Entry 5KVG (X-ray diffraction, 1.40 A resolution); this record covers chains L and H of the 3 polymer chains in the assembly.

# Chain L
Protein: ZV-67 Antibody Fab Light Chain
Source organism: Mus musculus
Notes: antibody fragment or engineered binder
Chain sequence (214 residues; each row starts with the number of its first residue):
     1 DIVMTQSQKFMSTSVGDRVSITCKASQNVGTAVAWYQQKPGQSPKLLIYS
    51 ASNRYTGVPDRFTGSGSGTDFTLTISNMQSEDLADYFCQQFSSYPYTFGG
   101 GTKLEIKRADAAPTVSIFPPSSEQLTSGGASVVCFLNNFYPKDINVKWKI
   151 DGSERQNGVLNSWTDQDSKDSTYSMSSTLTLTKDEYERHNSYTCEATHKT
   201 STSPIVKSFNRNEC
Disulfides: Cys23-Cys88, Cys134-Cys194

# Chain H
Protein: ZV-67 Antibody Fab Heavy Chain
Source organism: Mus musculus
Notes: antibody fragment or engineered binder
Chain sequence (219 residues; numbered 1 to 231 plus 4 insertion-coded residues; 16 numbers in that range are skipped by the numbering (no residue carries them; nothing is unmodelled there); the number before each row is that of its first residue; a row labelled like 82A-82C holds insertion residues (82A, then the next letters in order)):
     1 EAQLQQSGTGLARPGASVKLSCKASGYTFTSYGISWVTQRAGQGLEWIGV
    51 IY
   52A P
    53 RSGNTYYNEKFRGKATLTADKSSSSAYMEL
82A-82C RGL
    83 TAEDSAVYFCARENYGS
   101 VYWGQGTTLTVSSAKTTAPSVYPLAPVCGGTT
   135 GSSVTLGCLVKGYFPEPVTL
   156 TW
   162 NSGSLSSG
   171 VHTFPALLQS
   183 GLYTLSSSVTVTSN
   198 TWP
   202 SQTIT
   208 CNVAHPASSTKVDKKI
   226 EPRVPI
Disulfides: Cys22-Cys92, Cys142-Cys208
Modified positions: Glu1 (pyroglutamic acid; PCA)

# Chain L / chain H interface
Residue-residue contacts (80; chain L residue first):
  Asp1(L) with Glu61(H)
  Ala34(L) with Gly98(H)
  Tyr36(L) with Gly98(H); Ser99(H), hydrogen bond (side chain-backbone); Trp103(H), hydrophobic
  Gln38(L) with Gln39(H), hydrogen bond; Phe91(H)
  Gln42(L) with Phe91(H)
  Ser43(L) with Phe91(H); Trp103(H); Gly104(H)
  Pro44(L) with Leu45(H), hydrophobic; Trp103(H), hydrogen bond (backbone-side chain)
  Leu46(L) with Gly98(H); Ser99(H); Val101(H), hydrophobic
  Tyr49(L) with Tyr97(H)
  Tyr55(L) with Val101(H)
  Phe87(L) with Gly44(H); Leu45(H)
  Gln89(L) with Trp47(H)
  Phe91(L) with Glu95(H); Tyr97(H); Gly98(H)
  Tyr94(L) with Trp47(H), hydrophobic; Val50(H), hydrophobic; Tyr52(H), hydrogen bond; Tyr58(H), hydrophobic
  Pro95(L) with Trp47(H), hydrophobic
  Tyr96(L) with Trp47(H); Tyr52(H); Glu95(H); Tyr97(H)
  Phe98(L) with Val37(H), hydrophobic; Leu45(H); Trp47(H)
  Ser116(L) with Thr139(H)
  Ile117(L) with Val127(H)
  Phe118(L) with Leu124(H); Ala125(H); Thr139(H)
  Pro119(L) with Val127(H); Arg228(H), hydrogen bond (backbone-side chain)
  Pro120(L) with Arg228(H), hydrogen bond (backbone-side chain)
  Ser121(L) with Tyr122(H); Pro123(H)
  Glu123(L) with Tyr122(H); Pro123(H)
  Gln124(L) with Tyr122(H); Lys145(H)
  Ser131(L) with Leu143(H)
  Val133(L) with Leu124(H), hydrophobic
  Phe135(L) with Gly141(H); Phe174(H), hydrophobic; Ser188(H); Ser189(H); Ser190(H)
  Asn137(L) with His172(H); Phe174(H); Ser190(H), hydrogen bond
  Asn138(L) with His172(H), hydrogen bond
  Leu160(L) with Gln179(H)
  Asn161(L) with Leu177(H)
  Ser162(L) with Phe174(H); Pro175(H), hydrogen bond (side chain-backbone); Leu177(H)
  Trp163(L) with Pro175(H)
  Thr164(L) with Thr173(H); Phe174(H)
  Ser174(L) with His172(H), hydrogen bond; Phe174(H)
  Met175(L) with Phe174(H)
  Ser176(L) with Phe174(H); Ser188(H)
  Thr180(L) with Gln179(H)
  Phe209(L) with Val127(H), hydrophobic
  Glu213(L) with Cys128(H)
  Cys214(L) with Cys128(H), disulfide; Gly129(H), hydrogen bond (side chain-backbone); Pro230(H), hydrophobic
Other interface residues (no listed pair), chain L (44 interface residues in all): Gly100, Ser127
Other interface residues (no listed pair), chain H (45 interface residues in all): Glu46, Asn60, Tyr102, Pro126, Leu140, Leu178
Cross-chain cystine bridges: Cys214(L)-Cys128(H)

# In short
44 residues of chain L and 45 residues of chain H are in contact; the contacts include 1 disulfide bond and 11
hydrogen bonds. Among the polar pairs are Tyr36(L)-Ser99(H), Gln38(L)-Gln39(H) and Pro44(L)-Trp103(H).
Chain L is ZV-67 Antibody Fab Light Chain and chain H is ZV-67 Antibody Fab Heavy Chain, both from Mus
musculus; the structure, Zika specific antibody, ZV-67, bound to ZIKA envelope DIII, was determined by X-ray
diffraction.
